Entry 5M5W (electron microscopy, 3.80 A resolution); this record covers chains A and B of the 16 polymer chains in the assembly.

Chain A:
Protein: DNA-directed RNA polymerase I subunit RPA190
Organism: Saccharomyces cerevisiae S288c
Notes: EC 2.7.7.6
UniProtKB: P10964 (RPA1_YEAST); numbering as in UniProt (aligned over 1-1664)
Sequence (1664 residues; each row starts with the number of its first residue):
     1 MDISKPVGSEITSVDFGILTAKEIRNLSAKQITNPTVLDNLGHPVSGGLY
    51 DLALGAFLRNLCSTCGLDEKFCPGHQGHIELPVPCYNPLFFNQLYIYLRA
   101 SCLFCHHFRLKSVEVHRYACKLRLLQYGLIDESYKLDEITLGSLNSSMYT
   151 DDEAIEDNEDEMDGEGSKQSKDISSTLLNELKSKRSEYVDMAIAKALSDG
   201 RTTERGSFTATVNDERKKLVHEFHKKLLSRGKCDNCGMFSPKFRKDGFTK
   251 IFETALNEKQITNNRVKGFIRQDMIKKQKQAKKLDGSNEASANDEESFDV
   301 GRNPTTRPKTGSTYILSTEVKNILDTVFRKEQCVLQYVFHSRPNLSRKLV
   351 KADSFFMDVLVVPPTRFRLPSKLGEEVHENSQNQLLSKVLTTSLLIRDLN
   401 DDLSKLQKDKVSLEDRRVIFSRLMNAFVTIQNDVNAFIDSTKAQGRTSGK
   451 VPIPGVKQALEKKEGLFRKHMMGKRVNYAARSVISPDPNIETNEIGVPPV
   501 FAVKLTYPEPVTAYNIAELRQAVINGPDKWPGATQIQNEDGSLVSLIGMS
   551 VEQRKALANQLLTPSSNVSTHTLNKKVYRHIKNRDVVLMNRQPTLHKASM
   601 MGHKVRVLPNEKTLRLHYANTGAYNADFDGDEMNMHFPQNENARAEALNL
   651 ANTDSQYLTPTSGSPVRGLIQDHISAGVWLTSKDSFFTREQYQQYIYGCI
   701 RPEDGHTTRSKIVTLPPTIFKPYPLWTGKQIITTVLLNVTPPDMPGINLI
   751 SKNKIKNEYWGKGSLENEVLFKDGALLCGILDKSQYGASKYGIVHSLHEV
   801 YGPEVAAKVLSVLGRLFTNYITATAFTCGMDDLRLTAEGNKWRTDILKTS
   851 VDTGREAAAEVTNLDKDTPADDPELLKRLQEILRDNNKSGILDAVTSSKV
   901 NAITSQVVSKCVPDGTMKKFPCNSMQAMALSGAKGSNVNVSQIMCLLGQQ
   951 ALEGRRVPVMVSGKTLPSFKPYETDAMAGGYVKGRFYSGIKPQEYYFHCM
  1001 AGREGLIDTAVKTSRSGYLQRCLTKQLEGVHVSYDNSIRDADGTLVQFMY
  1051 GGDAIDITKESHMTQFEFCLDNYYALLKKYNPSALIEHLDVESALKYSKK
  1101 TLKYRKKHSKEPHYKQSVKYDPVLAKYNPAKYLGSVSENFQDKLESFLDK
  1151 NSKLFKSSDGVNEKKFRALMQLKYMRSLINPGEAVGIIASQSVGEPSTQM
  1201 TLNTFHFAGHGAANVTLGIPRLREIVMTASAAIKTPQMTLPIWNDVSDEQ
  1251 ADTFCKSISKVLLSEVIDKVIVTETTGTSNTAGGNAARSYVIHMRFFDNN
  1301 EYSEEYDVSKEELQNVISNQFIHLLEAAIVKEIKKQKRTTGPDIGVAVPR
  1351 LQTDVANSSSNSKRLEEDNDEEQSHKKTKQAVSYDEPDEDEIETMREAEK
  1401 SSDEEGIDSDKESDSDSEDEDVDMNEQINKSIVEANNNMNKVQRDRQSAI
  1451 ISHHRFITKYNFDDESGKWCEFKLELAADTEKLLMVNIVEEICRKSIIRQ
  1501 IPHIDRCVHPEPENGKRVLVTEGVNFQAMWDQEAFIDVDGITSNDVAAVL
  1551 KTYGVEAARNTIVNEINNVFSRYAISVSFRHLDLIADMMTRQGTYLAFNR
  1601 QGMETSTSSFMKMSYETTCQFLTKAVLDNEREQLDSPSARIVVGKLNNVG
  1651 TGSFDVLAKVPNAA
Disordered / not traced: 144-170, 271-311, 407-416, 1154-1159, 1208-1213, 1353-1432, 1664
Bound ions: Zn2+ site 1: Cys62, Cys65, Cys72, His75; Zn2+ site 2: Cys102, Cys105, Cys233, Cys236
Reported in the primary citation:
  - conformationally variable residues (order/disorder transition): Ala443 to Gly455, Thr1013

Chain B:
Protein: DNA-directed RNA polymerase I subunit RPA135
Organism: Saccharomyces cerevisiae S288c
Notes: EC 2.7.7.6
UniProtKB: P22138 (RPA2_YEAST); numbering as in UniProt (aligned over 1-1203)
Sequence (1203 residues; numbered 1 to 1203; the number before each row is that of its first residue):
     1 MSKVIKPPGQARTADFRTLERESRFINPPKDKSAFPLLQEAVQPHIGSFN
    51 ALTEGPDGGLLNLGVKDIGEKVIFDGKPLNSEDEISNSGYLGNKLSVSVE
   101 QVSIAKPMSNDGVSSAVERKVYPSESRQRLTSYRGKLLLKLKWSVNNGEE
   151 NLFEVRDCGGLPVMLQSNRCHLNKMSPYELVQHKEESDEIGGYFIVNGIE
   201 KLIRMLIVQRRNHPMAIIRPSFANRGASYSHYGIQIRSVRPDQTSQTNVL
   251 HYLNDGQVTFRFSWRKNEYLVPVVMILKALCHTSDREIFDGIIGNDVKDS
   301 FLTDRLELLLRGFKKRYPHLQNRTQVLQYLGDKFRVVFQASPDQSDLEVG
   351 QEVLDRIVLVHLGKDGSQDKFRMLLFMIRKLYSLVAGECSPDNPDATQHQ
   401 EVLLGGFLYGMILKEKIDEYLQNIIAQVRMDINRGMAINFKDKRYMSRVL
   451 MRVNENIGSKMQYFLSTGNLVSQSGLDLQQVSGYTVVAEKINFYRFISHF
   501 RMVHRGSFFAQLKTTTVRKLLPESWGFLCPVHTPDGSPCGLLNHFAHKCR
   551 ISTQQSDVSRIPSILYSLGVAPASHTFAAGPSLCCVQIDGKIIGWVSHEQ
   601 GKIIADTLRYWKVEGKTPGLPIDLEIGYVPPSTRGQYPGLYLFGGHSRML
   651 RPVRYLPLDKEDIVGPFEQVYMNIAVTPQEIQNNVHTHVEFTPTNILSIL
   701 ANLTPFSDFNQSPRNMYQCQMGKQTMGTPGVALCHRSDNKLYRLQTGQTP
   751 IVKANLYDDYGMDNFPNGFNAVVAVISYTGYDMDDAMIINKSADERGFGY
   801 GTMYKTEKVDLALNRNRGDPITQHFGFGNDEWPKEWLEKLDEDGLPYIGT
   851 YVEEGDPICAYFDDTLNKTKIKTYHSSEPAYIEEVNLIGDESNKFQELQT
   901 VSIKYRIRRTPQIGDKFSSRHGQKGVCSRKWPTIDMPFSETGIQPDIIIN
   951 PHAFPSRMTIGMFVESLAGKAGALHGIAQDSTPWIFNEDDTPADYFGEQL
  1001 AKAGYNYHGNEPMYSGATGEELRADIYVGVVYYQRLRHMVNDKFQVRSTG
  1051 PVNSLTMQPVKGRKRHGGIRVGEMERDALIGHGTSFLLQDRLLNSSDYTQ
  1101 ASVCRECGSILTTQQSVPRIGSISTVCCRRCSMRFEDAKKLLTKSEDGEK
  1151 IFIDDSQIWEDGQGNKFVGGNETTTVAIPFVLKYLDSELSAMGIRLRYNV
  1201 EPK
Disordered / not traced: 1-10, 815-817, 1141-1147
Bound ions: Zn2+: Cys1104, Cys1107, Cys1128, Cys1131

How chain A and chain B interact:
Residue-residue contacts - 342 pairs, chain A then chain B:
  Met1(A) with Asn1094(B), hydrogen bond (backbone-backbone); Tyr1098(B), hydrophobic
  Lys5(A) with Gln1100(B), hydrogen bond (backbone-side chain)
  Val7(A) with Thr1175(B); Val1176(B), hydrophobic; Ala1177(B)
  Ser9(A) with Val1200(B); Glu1201(B), hydrogen bond (side chain-backbone); Pro1202(B)
  Glu10(A) with Glu1201(B)
  Ile11(A) with Tyr1198(B), hydrophobic; Val1200(B), hydrophobic
  Thr12(A) with Asn1199(B); Glu1201(B)
  Ser13(A) with Tyr1198(B); Asn1199(B), hydrogen bond (backbone-side chain)
  Val14(A) with Arg1197(B); Tyr1198(B), hydrophobic
  Asp15(A) with Leu1196(B); Arg1197(B), salt bridge
  Phe16(A) with Arg1195(B); Leu1196(B), hydrophobic
  Gly17(A) with Ile1194(B); Arg1195(B), hydrogen bond (backbone-backbone)
  Ile18(A) with Gly1193(B); Arg1195(B)
  Leu19(A) with Gly1193(B), hydrogen bond (backbone-backbone); Ile1194(B); Arg1195(B)
  Glu23(A) with Arg1130(B), salt bridge
  Asn26(A) with Arg1129(B); Arg1130(B), hydrogen bond (side chain-backbone); Ser1132(B), hydrogen bond (side chain-backbone)
  Leu27(A) with Thr1112(B); Arg1129(B), hydrogen bond (backbone-side chain); Arg1130(B)
  Ser63(A) with Gly1162(B), hydrogen bond (backbone-backbone); Gln1163(B), hydrogen bond (backbone-backbone)
  Thr64(A) with Gln1114(B); Arg1129(B); Asp1161(B); Gly1162(B)
  Cys65(A) with Gln1115(B); Val1117(B)
  Pro73(A) with Lys1183(B)
  His75(A) with Gln1114(B), hydrogen bond
  Gln76(A) with Leu1111(B); Ser1190(B), hydrogen bond
  Asn87(A) with Met1192(B)
  Leu89(A) with Met1192(B), hydrophobic
  Met357(A) with Met1192(B)
  Val361(A) with Ser1190(B); Ala1191(B)
  Pro364(A) with Leu1111(B), hydrophobic; Ser1187(B)
  Arg366(A) with Ser1054(B); Met1057(B)
  Phe367(A) with Leu1055(B); Phe1180(B), hydrophobic; Tyr1184(B), hydrophobic; Ser1187(B)
  Val456(A) with Glu1188(B)
  Leu460(A) with Leu1185(B), hydrophobic; Glu1188(B)
  Phe467(A) with Leu1185(B), hydrophobic
  Arg468(A) with Arg1070(B), hydrogen bond (backbone-side chain); Glu1073(B), salt bridge
  Lys469(A) with Arg1070(B)
  His470(A) with Thr1056(B); Gln1058(B), hydrogen bond (backbone-side chain); Val1181(B)
  Met471(A) with Val1181(B), hydrophobic; Leu1182(B), hydrophobic
  Met472(A) with Arg1076(B); Leu1092(B)
  Gly473(A) with Arg1070(B); Val1071(B); Gly1072(B)
  Lys474(A) with Gln1058(B); Arg1070(B); Val1071(B), hydrogen bond (backbone-backbone); Leu1092(B), hydrogen bond (side chain-backbone); Ser1096(B); Asp1097(B), salt bridge; Pro1179(B)
  Arg475(A) with Pro1059(B); Lys1061(B); Gly1068(B), hydrogen bond (side chain-backbone); Ile1069(B); Arg1070(B); Ser1096(B)
  Val476(A) with Gly1068(B); Ile1069(B), hydrogen bond (backbone-backbone); Arg1091(B)
  Asn477(A) with Arg1047(B), hydrogen bond; Ser1048(B); Pro1059(B); Arg1091(B), hydrogen bond (backbone-side chain)
  Tyr478(A) with Arg1047(B), hydrogen bond (backbone-backbone); Ser1048(B); Thr1049(B); Arg1091(B), hydrogen bond (backbone-side chain)
  Ala479(A) with Arg1047(B); Ile1069(B); Arg1091(B)
  Ala480(A) with Gln1045(B); Val1046(B), hydrophobic; Ile1069(B)
  Arg481(A) with Phe1044(B); Gln1045(B), hydrogen bond (backbone-backbone); Ile1069(B)
  Val483(A) with Val1040(B), hydrophobic
  Pro488(A) with Gly780(B); Tyr781(B)
  Val500(A) with Phe1044(B), hydrophobic
  Phe501(A) with Gln1045(B); Val1046(B), hydrophobic
  Lys504(A) with Val1046(B); Ser1048(B)
  Leu505(A) with Arg1047(B)
  Asn590(A) with Glu1075(B)
  Thr594(A) with Met1074(B); Glu1075(B); Ala1078(B)
  Leu595(A) with Met1074(B), hydrophobic
  Lys597(A) with Gly1081(B); His1082(B), hydrogen bond
  Met600(A) with Glu1075(B); Ala1078(B); Leu1079(B), hydrophobic; His1082(B), hydrogen bond (backbone-side chain)
  Asn610(A) with Arg929(B)
  Glu611(A) with Ile913(B)
  Lys612(A) with Phe1044(B)
  Thr613(A) with Val1040(B)
  Arg615(A) with Ile913(B); Arg929(B)
  Tyr618(A) with Gly780(B), hydrogen bond (side chain-backbone); Tyr781(B); Asp782(B); Met783(B), hydrophobic
  Asp627(A) with Asp784(B)
  Phe628(A) with Val926(B)
  Asp629(A) with Asp784(B); Asp785(B); Lys924(B); Arg957(B), salt bridge
  Glu632(A) with Lys1043(B)
  Asn634(A) with Ile1069(B)
  His636(A) with Val1071(B); Arg1091(B)
  Phe637(A) with Arg1091(B), hydrogen bond (backbone-side chain)
  Gln639(A) with Asp1090(B)
  Asn640(A) with Asp1090(B), hydrogen bond
  Asn642(A) with Phe1086(B)
  Ala643(A) with Phe1086(B); Leu1087(B)
  Glu646(A) with Thr1084(B); Phe1086(B)
  Leu650(A) with Thr1084(B)
  Gln656(A) with His1082(B), hydrogen bond
  Gln671(A) with Met783(B), hydrogen bond (side chain-backbone); Asp784(B); Asn950(B); His952(B), hydrogen bond (backbone-side chain)
  Asp672(A) with Ser777(B); Met783(B); His952(B)
  His673(A) with Met783(B)
  Ser675(A) with His952(B)
  Trp679(A) with Arg1023(B)
  Ile821(A) with Ser777(B); Tyr778(B)
  Thr822(A) with Tyr778(B), hydrogen bond (backbone-side chain); Ala1017(B)
  Thr824(A) with Arg1023(B)
  Ala825(A) with Ile776(B), hydrophobic; Tyr778(B), hydrophobic; Leu1022(B), hydrophobic; Arg1023(B)
  Phe826(A) with Ile776(B); Ser777(B), hydrogen bond (backbone-side chain); Pro951(B); His952(B); Arg1023(B)
  Thr827(A) with Val775(B), hydrogen bond (side chain-backbone); Pro951(B); Asp1025(B); Ile1026(B)
  Cys828(A) with Pro951(B); Tyr1027(B)
  Gly829(A) with Asn1010(B); Tyr1027(B)
  Met830(A) with Phe963(B), hydrophobic; Ala993(B), hydrophobic; His1008(B); Tyr1027(B)
  Asp831(A) with His1008(B), salt bridge; Asn1010(B)
  Arg834(A) with Ala993(B); Asp994(B), salt bridge; His1008(B)
  Gln880(A) with Thr633(B), hydrogen bond; Arg634(B), hydrogen bond
  Arg884(A) with Arg634(B)
  Met928(A) with Pro951(B); His952(B); Pro955(B)
  Lys934(A) with His952(B), hydrogen bond (side chain-backbone); Pro955(B); Ser956(B)
  Asn939(A) with Pro955(B), hydrogen bond (side chain-backbone); Met958(B)
  Ile943(A) with Met958(B), hydrophobic
  Pro958(A) with Pro522(B)
  Met960(A) with Pro522(B); Glu523(B); Val670(B), hydrophobic
  Val961(A) with Gln398(B); Gln636(B)
  Ser962(A) with Val670(B), hydrogen bond (side chain-backbone); Tyr671(B)
  Lys964(A) with Val670(B); Tyr671(B), hydrogen bond (side chain-backbone); Met672(B), hydrogen bond (side chain-backbone); Asn673(B), hydrogen bond
  Thr965(A) with Pro522(B)
  Leu966(A) with Trp525(B), hydrophobic
  Pro967(A) with Gln669(B); Asn673(B); Ile674(B), hydrogen bond (backbone-backbone)
  Ser968(A) with Ile674(B); Val676(B); His686(B)
  Phe969(A) with Asn673(B)
  Lys970(A) with Asn673(B); Val685(B)
  Pro971(A) with Asn673(B)
  Gly984(A) with Glu988(B)
  Phe986(A) with Phe709(B); Asn710(B); Met958(B), hydrophobic; Ile960(B)
  Tyr987(A) with Phe709(B); Thr991(B); Ala993(B)
  Ser988(A) with Asn987(B); Glu988(B)
  Gly989(A) with Phe709(B)
  Ile990(A) with Asp708(B); Trp984(B), hydrogen bond (backbone-side chain)
  Lys991(A) with Trp984(B); Asn987(B); Glu988(B)
  Pro992(A) with Val676(B), hydrophobic; Trp984(B)
  Gln993(A) with Val676(B)
  Tyr995(A) with Val531(B); Ser707(B), hydrogen bond; Asn715(B), hydrogen bond; Trp984(B), hydrophobic
  Tyr996(A) with Leu520(B); Leu521(B), hydrogen bond (side chain-backbone); Pro522(B); Ser524(B); Trp525(B), hydrogen bond (side chain-backbone); Pro530(B)
  His998(A) with Gln711(B); Ser712(B), hydrogen bond (side chain-backbone)
  Cys999(A) with Pro530(B), hydrophobic; Val531(B), hydrophobic; Ser712(B)
  Met1000(A) with Leu520(B); Leu521(B); Pro522(B)
  Gly1002(A) with Ser712(B); Met716(B)
  Arg1003(A) with Leu520(B); Pro530(B), hydrogen bond (side chain-backbone); Thr533(B), hydrogen bond; Gly540(B); Met716(B)
  Leu1006(A) with Pro713(B), hydrophobic; Met716(B), hydrophobic
  Ile1007(A) with Arg518(B); Cys539(B)
  Ala1010(A) with Gly536(B); Ser537(B)
  Val1011(A) with Lys513(B)
  Gly1017(A) with Met1074(B)
  Gln1020(A) with Met1074(B)
  Arg1021(A) with Glu1073(B)
  Thr1024(A) with Asp1077(B)
  Lys1025(A) with Arg1076(B)
  Glu1028(A) with Arg1076(B), salt bridge; Ile1080(B)
  Ala1184(A) with Ile1080(B)
  Ile1187(A) with Asp1077(B); Ile1080(B), hydrophobic; Gly1081(B)
  Ile1188(A) with Gly1081(B)
  Gln1191(A) with Asp1077(B), hydrogen bond
  Thr1340(A) with Arg316(B), hydrogen bond
  Gly1341(A) with Arg316(B)
  Pro1342(A) with Arg316(B), hydrogen bond (backbone-side chain)
  Asp1343(A) with Lys333(B), salt bridge
  Ile1344(A) with Pro272(B); Met275(B), hydrophobic; Lys333(B); Phe334(B), hydrophobic
  Gly1345(A) with Tyr269(B); Lys333(B)
  Val1346(A) with Tyr269(B)
  Ala1347(A) with Tyr269(B), hydrophobic
  Val1348(A) with Glu268(B), hydrogen bond (backbone-backbone); Leu270(B), hydrophobic
  Arg1350(A) with Lys266(B), hydrogen bond (side chain-backbone); Asn267(B), hydrogen bond
  Lys1482(A) with Asp304(B), salt bridge; Glu307(B), salt bridge; Arg311(B)
  Leu1484(A) with Asn254(B); Asp255(B)
  Val1626(A) with Ile1194(B), hydrophobic
  Arg1631(A) with Asn1199(B)
  Ile1641(A) with Leu1088(B), hydrophobic; Leu1092(B), hydrophobic
  Val1642(A) with Pro1179(B); Leu1182(B)
  Val1643(A) with Ala1177(B); Pro1179(B)
  Gly1644(A) with Leu1093(B)
  Lys1645(A) with Gln1089(B)
  Leu1646(A) with Phe1086(B), hydrophobic; Gln1089(B)
  Asn1647(A) with Ser1085(B)
  Val1649(A) with Ser1085(B), hydrogen bond (backbone-side chain)
  Gly1650(A) with Gly1083(B)
  Thr1651(A) with Gly1083(B), hydrogen bond (backbone-backbone); Ser1085(B), hydrogen bond (side chain-backbone); Phe1086(B)
  Gly1652(A) with Ser1085(B)
Also at the interface, not in a pair above, chain A (208 interface residues in all): Asp2, Pro6, Ser28, Ala29, Leu67, Phe90, Pro363, Phe437, Ile438, Ala459, Lys462, Leu466, Ser485, Pro486, Asp487, Asn489, Thr506, Leu588, His596, Gly630, Pro638, Ala647, Ala651, Ile670, Gln691, Tyr820, Ala823, Leu833, Arg843, Ala929, Gly935, Gln942, Leu952, Tyr972, Lys983, Ser1016, Glu1274, Gln1336, Asn1487, Leu1622, Ser1638
Also at the interface, not in a pair above, chain B (195 interface residues in all): Val271, Lys315, Tyr329, Thr515, Lys519, Cys529, Asp535, Glu680, Thr779, Gly914, Lys916, Gly925, Ser928, Ala953, Phe986, Pro992, Tyr1007, Ser1015, Thr1018, Glu1020, Val1060, Ser1095, Ile1178, Leu1189

In short:
208 residues of chain A and 195 residues of chain B are in contact; the contacts include 61 hydrogen bonds and
11 salt bridges. Polar contacts include Asp15(A)-Arg1197(B), Glu23(A)-Arg1130(B) and Arg468(A)-Glu1073(B).
Cys62(A), Cys65(A), Cys72(A) and His75(A) coordinate Zn2+ site 1. The paper reports conformational variability
at Ala443(A) and Thr1013(A).
Chain A is DNA-directed RNA polymerase I subunit RPA190 and chain B is DNA-directed RNA polymerase I subunit
RPA135, both from Saccharomyces cerevisiae S288c; the structure, RNA Polymerase I open complex, was determined
by electron microscopy, deposited together with 5M5X, 5M5Y and 5M64.
